PDB entry 3H87 | X-ray diffraction, 1.49 A resolution | chains B and D of the 4 polymer chains in the assembly

[Chain B]
Name: Putative uncharacterized protein
Organism: Mycobacterium tuberculosis
Reference sequence: O07228 (O07228_MYCTU); residue numbers follow UniProt; this construct covers 2-141
Sequence (156 residues; numbered -14 to 141; the number before each row is that of its first residue; numbers below 1 keep their minus sign (Met-14 is residue -14)):
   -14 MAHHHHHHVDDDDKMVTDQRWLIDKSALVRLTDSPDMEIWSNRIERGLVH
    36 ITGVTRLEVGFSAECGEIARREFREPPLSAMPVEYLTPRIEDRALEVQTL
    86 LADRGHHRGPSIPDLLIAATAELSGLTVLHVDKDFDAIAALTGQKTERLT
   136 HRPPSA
Not modelled in the structure: -14 to 1, 140-141
Construct notes: expression tag (-14 to 1)
Reported in the primary citation:
  - catalytic residues: Asp99, Asp117, Asp119
  - conformationally variable residues (loop rearrangement): Arg89 to Ser96, Asp119
  - self-association interface (contacts with another copy of this molecule); pairs are residue here / residue on that copy: Glu49-Arg93 (salt bridge), Arg55-Asp88 (salt bridge), His92-Glu49 (salt bridge)
  - catalytic residues: Asp9, Glu43 (by similarity / conservation)

[Chain D]
Name: Putative uncharacterized protein
Organism: Mycobacterium tuberculosis
Reference sequence: O07227 (O07227_MYCTU); numbering as in UniProt (aligned over 1-73)
Sequence (73 residues; row label = number of the first residue in the row):
     1 MSDVLIRDIPDDVLASLDAIAARLGLSRTEYIRRRLAQDAQTARVTVTAA
    51 DLRRLRGAVAGLGDPELMRQAWR
Not modelled in the structure: 1
Reported in the primary citation:
  - self-association interface (contacts with another copy of this molecule); pairs are residue here / residue on that copy: Asp3-Arg7 (salt bridge), Asp39-Arg35 (salt bridge)
  - conformationally variable residues (order/disorder transition): Leu67 to Arg73

[Chain B / chain D interface]
Pairs across the interface (13; chain B residue first):
  Lys10(B) - Arg73(D)
  Arg93(B) - Leu67(D)
  Arg93(B) - Gln70(D)  hydrogen bond (backbone-side chain)
  Ser96(B) - Ala71(D)
  Ser96(B) - Arg73(D)  hydrogen bond
  Ile97(B) - Ala71(D)  hydrogen bond (backbone-backbone)
  Ile97(B) - Trp72(D)  hydrophobic
  Pro98(B) - Ala71(D)
  Pro98(B) - Trp72(D)
  Pro98(B) - Arg73(D)
  Asp99(B) - Arg73(D)  salt bridge
  Asp117(B) - Arg73(D)  salt bridge
  Asp119(B) - Arg73(D)  salt bridge
Also at the interface, not in a pair above, chain B (9 interface residues in all): Glu43
From the paper, about this interface:
  - residue pairs: Arg73(D)-Asp99(B), Arg73(D)-Asp117(B), Arg73(D)-Asp119(B)

[In short]
The interface between chain B and chain D involves 9 residues on one side and 5 on the other; the contacts
include 3 hydrogen bonds and 3 salt bridges. Polar pairs include Asp99(B)-Arg73(D), Asp117(B)-Arg73(D) and
Asp119(B)-Arg73(D). The paper describes contacts between Arg73(D) and Asp99(B), Arg73(D) and Asp117(B) and
Arg73(D) and Asp119(B). The paper reports catalytic residues Asp99(B), Asp117(B) and Asp119(B) among others;
conformational variability at Arg89(B), Asp119(B) and Leu67(D).
Here chain B is Putative uncharacterized protein and chain D is Putative uncharacterized protein, both from
Mycobacterium tuberculosis. Entry 3H87 (Rv0301 Rv0300 Toxin Antitoxin Complex from Mycobacterium tuberculosis)
was determined by X-ray diffraction.
